Entry 4LFK (X-ray diffraction, 1.96 A resolution); this record covers chains B and D of the 4 polymer chains in the assembly.

== Chain B (and D) ==
Name: Galactose-6-phosphate isomerase subunit B
Organism: Lactobacillus rhamnosus
Notes: EC 5.3.1.26; chain D of this document is another copy of the same molecule, construct and numbering; everything in this record applies to it too
UniProt: C7TGZ5 (C7TGZ5_LACRL); numbering as in UniProt (aligned over 1-172)
Sequence (172 residues; each row starts with the number of its first residue):
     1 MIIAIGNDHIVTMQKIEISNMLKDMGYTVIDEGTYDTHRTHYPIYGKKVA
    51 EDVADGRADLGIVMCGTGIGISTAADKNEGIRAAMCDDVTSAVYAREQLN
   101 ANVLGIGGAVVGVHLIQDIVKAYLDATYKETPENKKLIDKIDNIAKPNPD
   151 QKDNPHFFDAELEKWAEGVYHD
From the paper describing this entry:
  - higher-order assembly contacts with a neighbouring Galactose-6-phosphate isomerase subunit A: Tyr-42, Pro-43, Ile-44, Thr-67, Ile-69, Ser-72, Thr-73, Asp-76, Met-85, Asp-87, Asp-88, Thr-90, Ser-91, Leu-99, Val-110, Ile-141, Phe-157, Phe-158, Leu-162, Trp-165, Tyr-170
  - mutagenesis - T67A (20-fold): decreased catalytic activity
  - mutagenesis - D8N, H9A, C65A: abolished catalytic activity
  - catalytic residues: Cys-65, Thr-67 (citing earlier work)

== Chain B / chain D interface ==
Pairs across the interface (17):
  Ala-109(B) with Gly-112(D); Val-113(D), hydrogen bond (backbone-backbone); His-114(D), hydrogen bond (backbone-backbone); Leu-115(D)
  Val-110(B) with Val-111(D); Gly-112(D), hydrogen bond (backbone-backbone); Leu-115(D)
  Val-111(B) with Val-110(D); Gly-112(D)
  Gly-112(B) with Ala-109(D); Val-110(D), hydrogen bond (backbone-backbone); Val-111(D); Gly-112(D)
  Val-113(B) with Ala-109(D), hydrogen bond (backbone-backbone)
  His-114(B) with Ala-109(D), hydrogen bond (backbone-backbone)
  Leu-115(B) with Ala-109(D); Val-110(D)
Interface residues without a listed pair, chain B (8 interface residues in all): Ile-10
Interface residues without a listed pair, chain D (8 interface residues in all): Ile-10

== Overview ==
Chain B and chain D each contribute 8 residues to their interface; the contacts include 6 hydrogen bonds.
Backbone hydrogen bonds pair Ala-109(B)/Val-113(D), Ala-109(B)/His-114(D) and Val-110(B)/Gly-112(D). The paper
reports catalytic residues Cys-65(B) and Thr-67(B); D8N, H9A and C65A of chain B abolish catalytic activity.
Both chains are Galactose-6-phosphate isomerase subunit B (Lactobacillus rhamnosus). Entry 4LFK (Crystal
Structure of D-galactose-6-phosphate isomerase in a substrate-free form) was determined by X-ray diffraction
together with 4LFL and 4LFM from the same study.
